PDB entry 8W9Z | electron microscopy, 3.00 A resolution | chains C and c of the 20 polymer chains in the assembly

[Chain C]
Protein: DNA-directed RNA polymerase subunit gamma
Source organism: Nicotiana tabacum
Reference sequence: A0A140G1Q3 (A0A140G1Q3_TOBAC); residues 1-688 here = UniProt positions 1-688
Sequence (688 residues; numbered 1 to 688; the number before each row is that of its first residue):
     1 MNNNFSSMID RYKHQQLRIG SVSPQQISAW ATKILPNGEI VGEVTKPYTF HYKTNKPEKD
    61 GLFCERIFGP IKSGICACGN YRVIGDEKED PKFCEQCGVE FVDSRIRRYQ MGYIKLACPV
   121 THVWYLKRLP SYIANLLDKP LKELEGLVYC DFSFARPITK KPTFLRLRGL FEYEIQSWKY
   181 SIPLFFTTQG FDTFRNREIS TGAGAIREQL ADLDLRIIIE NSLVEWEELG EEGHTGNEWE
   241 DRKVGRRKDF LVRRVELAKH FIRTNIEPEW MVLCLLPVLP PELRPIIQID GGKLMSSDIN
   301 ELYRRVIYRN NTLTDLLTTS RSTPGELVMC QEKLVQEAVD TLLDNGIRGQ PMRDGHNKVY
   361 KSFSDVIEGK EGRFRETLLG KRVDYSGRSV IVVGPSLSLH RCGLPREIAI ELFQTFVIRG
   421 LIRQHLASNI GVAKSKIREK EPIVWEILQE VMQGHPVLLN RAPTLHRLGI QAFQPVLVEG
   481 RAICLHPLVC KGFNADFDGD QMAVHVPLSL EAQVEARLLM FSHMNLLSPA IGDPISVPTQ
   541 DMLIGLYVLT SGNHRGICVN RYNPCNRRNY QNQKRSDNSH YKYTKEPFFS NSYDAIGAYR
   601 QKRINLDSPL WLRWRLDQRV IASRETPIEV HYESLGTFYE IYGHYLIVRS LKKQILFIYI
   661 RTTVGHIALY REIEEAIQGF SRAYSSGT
Not modelled in the structure: 1-7, 70-103, 350-385, 568-583, 686-688
Bound ions: Mg2+: D496, D498, D500

[Chain c]
Protein: DNA-directed RNA polymerase subunit beta''
Source organism: Nicotiana tabacum
Reference sequence: P38550 (RPOC2_TOBAC); residues 1-1388 here correspond to UniProt positions 5-1392 (UniProt number = residue number + 4)
Sequence (1388 residues; row label = number of the first residue in the row):
     1 MAERANLVFH NKAINGTAMK RLISRLIDHF GMAYTSHILD QVKTLGFQQA TATSISLGID
    61 DLLTIPSKGW LVQDAEQQSL ILEKHHHYGN VHAVEKLRQS IEIWYATSEY LRQEMNPNFR
   121 MTDPFNPVHI MSFSGARGNA SQVHQLVGMR GLMSDPQGQM IDLPIQSNLR EGLSLTEYII
   181 SCYGARKGVV DTAVRTSDAG YLTRRLVEVV QHIVVRRTDC GTARGISVSP RNGMMPERIF
   241 IQTLIGRVLA DDIYMGPRCI ATRNQDIGIG LVNRFITFRA QPISIRTPFT CRSTSWICRL
   301 CYGRSPTHGD LVELGEAVGI IAGQSIGEPG TQLTLRTFHT GGVFTGGTAE HVRAPSNGKI
   361 KFNEDLVHPT RTRHGHPAFL CSIDLYVTIE SEDILHNVNI PPKSLLLVQN DQYVESEQVI
   421 AEIRAGISTL NFKEKVRKHI YSDSDGEMHW STDVYHAPEF TYGNVHLLPK TSHLWILLGR
   481 PCRSSLVYLS IHKDQDQMNA HFLSGKRRYT SNLSVTNDQA RQKLFSSDFS GKKEDRIPDY
   541 SDLNRIICAG QYNLVYSPIL HENSDLLSKR RRNKFIIPLH SIQELENELM PCSGISIEIP
   601 VNGIFRRNSI LAYFDDPRYR RKSSGIIKYG TVETHSVIKK EDLLEYRGVK EFRPKYQMKV
   661 DRFFFIPEEV HILPGSSSIM VRNNSIVGVD TQITLNLRSR VGGLVRVERK KKRIELKIFS
   721 GDIHFPGETD KISRHTGVLI PPGTGKRNSK ESKKVKNWIY VQRITPSKKK FFVLVRPVVT
   781 YEITDGINLA TLFPPDPLQE RDNVQLRIVN YILYGNGKPI RGISDTSIQL VRTCLVLNWN
   841 QDKKSSSCEE ARASFVEIRT NGLIRHFLRI NLVKSPISYI GKRNDPSGSG LLSDNGSDCT
   901 NINPFSSIYS YSKAKIQQSI NQPQGTIHTL LNRNKECQSL IILSAANCSR MGPFKDVKYH
   961 SVIKKSIKKD PLIPIRNSLG PLGTSLPIEN FYSSYHLITH NQILVTNYLQ LDNLKQTFQV
  1021 IKFKYYLMDE NGKIFNPDPC RNIILNPFNL NWYFLHHNYC EETSKIISLG QFICENVCIA
  1081 KNGPPLKSGQ VILVQVDSIV IRSAKPYLAT PGATVHGHYG ETLYEGDTLV TFIYEKSRSG
  1141 DITQGLPKVE QVLEVRSVDS ISMNLEKRIE GWNKCITRIL GIPWGFLIGA ELTIAQSRIS
  1201 LVNKIQQVYR SQGVQIHNRH LEIIVRQITS KVLVSEDGMS NVFSPGELIG LLRAERMGRA
  1261 LEEAICYRVV LLGITRASLN TQSFISEASF QETARVLAKA ALRGRIDWLK GLKENVVLGG
  1321 VIPVGTGFKG LVHPSKQHNN IPLETKKKNL FEGEMRDILF HHKKLFDSCL SKNFHDIPEQ
  1381 SFIGFNDS
Not modelled in the structure: 1-5, 333-348, 500-556, 581-594, 629-660, 956-977, 1136-1145, 1331-1388

[Chain C / chain c interface]
Pairs across the interface (115; chain C residue first):
  R11(C) with K1329(c); G1330(c)
  Q15(C) with D1307(c); W1308(c); L1309(c), hydrogen bond (backbone-backbone); N1315(c)
  Q16(C) with I1306(c); D1307(c)
  L17(C) with F1284(c), hydrophobic; I1285(c), hydrophobic; R1305(c); I1306(c); D1307(c), hydrogen bond (backbone-backbone)
  R18(C) with R1305(c); I1306(c)
  I19(C) with F1284(c), hydrophobic; A1300(c); A1301(c); G1304(c); R1305(c), hydrogen bond (backbone-backbone)
  G20(C) with A1301(c)
  S21(C) with A1301(c)
  W124(C) with A1298(c), hydrophobic
  Y132(C) with K1299(c); L1302(c), hydrophobic
  W226(C) with D1237(c); M1239(c), hydrophobic
  V252(C) with P1245(c)
  E256(C) with R1303(c), salt bridge
  L257(C) with L1302(c), hydrophobic
  H260(C) with R1303(c), hydrogen bond
  F261(C) with L1302(c), hydrophobic
  T264(C) with R1303(c), hydrogen bond (side chain-backbone)
  M271(C) with L1302(c), hydrophobic
  P395(C) with K43(c)
  L399(C) with S36(c)
  R467(C) with Q324(c)
  H486(C) with K43(c)
  L488(C) with L39(c), hydrophobic
  E515(C) with T1326(c), hydrogen bond
  H523(C) with M32(c); S36(c)
  M524(C) with M32(c)
  N525(C) with T307(c)
  L526(C) with S36(c)
  L527(C) with I27(c), hydrophobic; P306(c)
  P529(C) with P306(c); I321(c), hydrophobic; S325(c); H1220(c), hydrogen bond (backbone-side chain)
  A530(C) with H1217(c); H1220(c)
  I531(C) with Q1215(c)
  G532(C) with P306(c)
  P534(C) with K20(c); I23(c), hydrophobic; S24(c)
  S536(C) with L39(c)
  P538(C) with M19(c), hydrophobic; L39(c), hydrophobic
  Q540(C) with A136(c); R137(c)
  D541(C) with F47(c); A50(c)
  M542(C) with K43(c); F47(c), hydrophobic
  L543(C) with G16(c); M19(c), hydrophobic
  I544(C) with I130(c); M131(c), hydrophobic; A136(c), hydrophobic
  G545(C) with G46(c); Q49(c)
  L546(C) with V42(c), hydrophobic; G46(c)
  Y547(C) with A13(c), hydrophobic; I130(c), hydrophobic; F133(c); S134(c)
  V548(C) with Q49(c); T53(c)
  L549(C) with L45(c), hydrophobic; Q49(c)
  T550(C) with K12(c); A13(c), hydrogen bond (backbone-backbone); I14(c), hydrogen bond (side chain-backbone)
  S551(C) with F125(c)
  G552(C) with F125(c)
  N553(C) with F125(c)
  H554(C) with F125(c)
  L606(C) with Q49(c)
  I621(C) with V8(c), hydrophobic; F9(c)
  H644(C) with K12(c)
  T662(C) with N11(c)
  H666(C) with H10(c), hydrogen bond (side chain-backbone); N11(c); K12(c)
  I667(C) with F9(c), hydrophobic
  L669(C) with L45(c), hydrophobic
  Y670(C) with L7(c); F9(c), hydrophobic
  E672(C) with Q41(c); V42(c); L45(c)
  I673(C) with L7(c), hydrophobic
  A676(C) with H37(c); Q41(c)
  I677(C) with F30(c), hydrophobic; I38(c), hydrophobic
  F680(C) with A33(c); Y34(c), hydrophobic; H37(c)
  S681(C) with Y34(c)
Also at the interface, not in a pair above, chain C (74 interface residues in all): I9, D10, L223, K259, S398, L465, P487, S528, A668
Also at the interface, not in a pair above, chain c (81 interface residues in all): N15, D40, I55, P124, H129, G135, R217, E328, I1216, E1236, S1244, G1246, L1297, L1318

[Overview]
74 residues of chain C face 81 of chain c across their interface, with 10 hydrogen bonds and 1 salt bridge.
Polar pairs include E256(C)-R1303(c), H260(C)-R1303(c) and T264(C)-R1303(c). The Mg2+ site is built by
D496(C), D498(C) and D500(C).
Here chain C is DNA-directed RNA polymerase subunit gamma and chain c is DNA-directed RNA polymerase subunit
beta'', both from Nicotiana tabacum. Entry 8W9Z (The cryo-EM structure of the Nicotiana tabacum PEP-PAP) was
determined by electron microscopy together with 8WA0 and 8WA1 from the same study.
